PDB entry 3BL2 | X-ray diffraction, 2.30 A resolution | chains A and C

# Chain A
Protein: V-bcl-2
From: Murid herpesvirus 4
Reference sequence: P89884 (P89884_MHV68); residues 5-135 here = UniProt positions 5-135
Amino-acid sequence (131 residues; row label = number of the first residue in the row):
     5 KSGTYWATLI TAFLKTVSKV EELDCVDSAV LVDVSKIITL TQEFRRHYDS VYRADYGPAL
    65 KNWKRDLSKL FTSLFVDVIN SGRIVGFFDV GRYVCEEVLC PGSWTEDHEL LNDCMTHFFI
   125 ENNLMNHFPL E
What the authors report for this chain:
  - conformationally variable residues (helix shift, order/disorder transition): Asp53 to Val55, Asp59, Tyr60
  - mutagenesis - S85A/G86A/R87A: decreased binding to Beclin-1 (chain C) (citing earlier work)

# Chain C
Protein: Beclin-1
From: Mus musculus
Notes: fragment: BCL-2 binding region, BH3-like domain
Reference sequence: O88597 (BECN1_MOUSE); residues 106-124 here = UniProt positions 106-124
Amino-acid sequence (19 residues; each row starts with the number of its first residue):
   106 TMENLSRRLK VTGDLFDIM
Curated features (UniProtKB/Swiss-Prot):
  - modified residue: Thr117 (Phosphothreonine)

# Interface between chain A and chain C
Pairs across the interface (39):
  Glu47(A) - Phe121(C)
  Phe48(A) - Leu114(C)  hydrophobic
  Phe48(A) - Thr117(C)
  Phe48(A) - Gly118(C)
  Phe48(A) - Phe121(C)
  His51(A) - Thr117(C)
  His51(A) - Phe121(C)
  His51(A) - Met124(C)
  Tyr52(A) - Leu110(C)
  Tyr52(A) - Arg113(C)
  Tyr52(A) - Thr117(C)
  Tyr56(A) - Arg113(C)
  Tyr56(A) - Val116(C)
  Tyr56(A) - Thr117(C)
  Ala58(A) - Arg113(C)
  Tyr60(A) - Leu110(C)  hydrophobic
  Tyr60(A) - Leu114(C)
  Ala63(A) - Thr106(C)
  Ala63(A) - Met107(C)  hydrophobic
  Ala63(A) - Leu110(C)  hydrophobic
  Lys73(A) - Met107(C)
  Leu74(A) - Met107(C)
  Leu74(A) - Leu110(C)  hydrophobic
  Leu74(A) - Ser111(C)
  Ser77(A) - Ser111(C)  hydrogen bond
  Ser77(A) - Lys115(C)  hydrogen bond (backbone-side chain)
  Leu78(A) - Ser111(C)
  Leu78(A) - Leu114(C)  hydrophobic
  Leu78(A) - Lys115(C)
  Asn84(A) - Asp119(C)  hydrogen bond
  Asn84(A) - Asp122(C)
  Ser85(A) - Asp122(C)
  Gly86(A) - Gly118(C)
  Gly86(A) - Phe121(C)
  Gly86(A) - Asp122(C)  hydrogen bond (backbone-side chain)
  Arg87(A) - Lys115(C)
  Arg87(A) - Gly118(C)
  Arg87(A) - Asp119(C)  salt bridge
  Val94(A) - Leu114(C)  hydrophobic
Also at the interface, not in a pair above, chain A (23 interface residues in all): Leu44, Leu64, Asp70, Val80, Asp81, Val89
Interface features reported in the paper:
  - pairs named by the authors: Leu44(A)-Phe121(C)
  - interface residues, chain C: Thr106(C), Leu110(C), Leu114(C), Thr117(C), Asp119(C)

# Overview
The interface between chain A and chain C involves 23 residues on one side and 14 on the other; the contacts
include 4 hydrogen bonds and 1 salt bridge. Polar contacts include Arg87(A)-Asp119(C), Ser77(A)-Ser111(C) and
Ser77(A)-Lys115(C). The authors report a contact between Leu44(A) and Phe121(C). From the paper:
S85A/G86A/R87A of chain A reduce binding to Beclin-1 (chain C); interface residues Thr106(C), Leu110(C) and
Leu114(C) among others.
Here chain A is V-bcl-2 (Murid herpesvirus 4) and chain C is Beclin-1 (Mus musculus). Entry 3BL2 (Crystal
Structure of M11, the BCL-2 Homolog of Murine Gamma-herpesvirus 68, Complexed with Mouse Beclin1 (residues
...) was determined by X-ray diffraction together with 2BZW from the same study.
